Entry 4JSQ (X-ray diffraction, 2.80 A resolution); this record covers chains K and W of the 30 polymer chains in the assembly.

# Chain K
Molecule: Proteasome subunit beta type-5
Source organism: Saccharomyces cerevisiae
Notes: EC 3.4.25.1
Reference sequence: P30656 (PSB5_YEAST); residues 1-212 here correspond to UniProt positions 76-287 (UniProt number = residue number + 75)
Amino-acid sequence (212 residues; numbered 1 to 212; the number before each row is that of its first residue):
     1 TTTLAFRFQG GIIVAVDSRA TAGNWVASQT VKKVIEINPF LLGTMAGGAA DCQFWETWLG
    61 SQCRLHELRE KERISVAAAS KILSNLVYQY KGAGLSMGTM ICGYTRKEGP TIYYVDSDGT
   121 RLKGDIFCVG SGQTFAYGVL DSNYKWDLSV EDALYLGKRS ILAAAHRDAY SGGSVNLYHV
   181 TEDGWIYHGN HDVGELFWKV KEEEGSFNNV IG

# Chain W
Molecule: Proteasome subunit beta type-3
Source organism: Saccharomyces cerevisiae
Notes: EC 3.4.25.1
Reference sequence: P25451 (PSB3_YEAST); residues 0-204 here correspond to UniProt positions 1-205 (UniProt number = residue number + 1)
Amino-acid sequence (205 residues; each row starts with the number of its first residue; numbering starts at 0):
     0 MSDPSSINGG IVVAMTGKDC VAIACDLRLG SQSLGVSNKF EKIFHYGHVF LGITGLATDV
    60 TTLNEMFRYK TNLYKLKEER AIEPETFTQL VSSSLYERRF GPYFVGPVVA GINSKSGKPF
   120 IAGFDLIGCI DEAKDFIVSG TASDQLFGMC ESLYEPNLEP EDLFETISQA LLNAADRDAL
   180 SGWGAVVYII KKDEVVKRYL KMRQD
Unresolved in the structure: 0
UniProt features mapped onto this chain:
  - modified residue: S30 (Phosphoserine)
  - cross-link: K69 (Glycyl lysine isopeptide (Lys-Gly) (interchain with G-Cter in ubiquitin))

# How chain K and chain W interact
Contacting residue pairs (47):
  R19(K) - D204(W)  salt bridge
  N24(K) - R176(W)
  N24(K) - D177(W)
  N24(K) - A178(W)  hydrogen bond (backbone-backbone)
  N24(K) - L179(W)
  W25(K) - Q144(W)
  W25(K) - R176(W)
  V26(K) - D175(W)
  V26(K) - R176(W)  hydrogen bond (backbone-backbone)
  V26(K) - D177(W)
  V26(K) - A178(W)
  A27(K) - R176(W)  hydrogen bond (backbone-side chain)
  S28(K) - R176(W)
  Q29(K) - R202(W)
  Q29(K) - D204(W)
  F135(K) - L33(W)  hydrophobic
  A165(K) - D204(W)
  H166(K) - W182(W)  hydrogen bond (backbone-side chain)
  H166(K) - Q203(W)  hydrogen bond (side chain-backbone)
  R167(K) - S32(W)
  R167(K) - L33(W)
  R167(K) - G34(W)  hydrogen bond (side chain-backbone)
  R167(K) - V35(W)  hydrogen bond (side chain-backbone)
  R167(K) - W182(W)
  D168(K) - S32(W)
  D168(K) - D204(W)
  A169(K) - R27(W)
  A169(K) - S32(W)  hydrogen bond (backbone-backbone)
  A169(K) - A178(W)
  Y170(K) - S32(W)
  Y170(K) - A178(W)  hydrophobic
  S171(K) - D204(W)
  G172(K) - D204(W)
  G173(K) - R202(W)  hydrogen bond (backbone-side chain)
  G173(K) - D204(W)  hydrogen bond (backbone-side chain)
  D192(K) - R202(W)  salt bridge
  V193(K) - D204(W)
  G194(K) - R202(W)
  F197(K) - Q203(W)
  W198(K) - K200(W)
  W198(K) - M201(W)
  W198(K) - Q203(W)
  N209(K) - N37(W)  hydrogen bond
  N209(K) - K38(W)  hydrogen bond (backbone-side chain)
  V210(K) - N37(W)
  V210(K) - Q203(W)
  I211(K) - K38(W)
Also at the interface, not in a pair above, chain W (21 interface residues in all): S5, Q31

# In short
The interface between chain K and chain W involves 25 residues on one side and 21 on the other; the contacts
include 12 hydrogen bonds and 2 salt bridges. Polar contacts include R19(K)-D204(W), D192(K)-R202(W) and
A27(K)-R176(W).
Chain K is Proteasome subunit beta type-5 and chain W is Proteasome subunit beta type-3, both from
Saccharomyces cerevisiae; the structure, Yeast 20S proteasome in complex with the dimerized linear mimetic of
TMC-95A - yCP:4e, was determined by X-ray diffraction, deposited together with 4JSU and 4JT0.
